Entry 7XYF (electron microscopy, 3.80 A resolution); this record covers chains J and A of the 11 polymer chains in the assembly.

== Chain J ==
Molecule: 146-nt DNA strand
Sequence (146 nucleotides; row label = number of the first residue in the row):
     1 ACAGGATGTA TATATCTGAC ACGTGCCTGG AGACTAGGGA GTAATCCCCT TGGCGGTTAA
    61 AACGCGGGGG ACAGCGCGTA CGTGCGTTTA AGCGGTGCTA GAGCTGTCTA CGACCAATTG
   121 AGCGGCCTCG GCACCGGGAT TCTCCA

== Chain A ==
Molecule: Histone H3
From: Drosophila melanogaster
Reference sequence: P02299 (H3_DROME); residues 38-135 here correspond to UniProt positions 39-136 (UniProt number = residue number + 1)
Amino-acid sequence (98 residues; each row starts with the number of its first residue):
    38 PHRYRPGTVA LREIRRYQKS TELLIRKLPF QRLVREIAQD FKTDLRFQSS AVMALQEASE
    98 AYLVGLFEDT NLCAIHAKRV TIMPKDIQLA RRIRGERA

== Chain J / chain A interface ==
Contacting residue pairs (23; chain J residue first):
  DT7(J) with Tyr-41(A), sugar contact
  DC72(J) with Lys-115(A), salt bridge to the phosphate
  DG82(J) with Pro-43(A), phosphate contact; Gly-44(A), hydrogen bond to the phosphate
  DT83(J) with Arg-40(A), hydrogen bond to the base; Arg-42(A), phosphate contact; Pro-43(A), phosphate contact; Gly-44(A), hydrogen bond to the phosphate; Thr-45(A), hydrogen bond to the phosphate; Val-46(A), hydrogen bond to the phosphate; Ala-47(A), hydrogen bond to the phosphate
  DG84(J) with Arg-40(A), hydrogen bond to the sugar; Tyr-41(A), hydrogen bond to the phosphate; Val-46(A), phosphate contact
  DA91(J) with Arg-63(A), phosphate contact; Leu-65(A), phosphate contact; Pro-66(A), phosphate contact; Arg-69(A), salt bridge to the phosphate
  DG92(J) with Arg-63(A), salt bridge to the phosphate; Lys-64(A), hydrogen bond to the phosphate; Leu-65(A), hydrogen bond to the phosphate
  DA100(J) with Arg-83(A), hydrogen bond to the phosphate
  DG101(J) with Arg-83(A), salt bridge to the phosphate
Also at the interface, not in a pair above, chain J (12 interface residues in all): DG8, DT9, DA10
Also at the interface, not in a pair above, chain A (18 interface residues in all): His-39, Arg-49, Lys-56

== Summary ==
The interface between chain J and chain A involves 12 residues on one side and 18 on the other, with 11
hydrogen bonds and 4 salt bridges. Polar contacts include DT83(J)/Arg-40(A), DG84(J)/Arg-40(A) and
DG82(J)/Gly-44(A).
Here chain J is a 146-nt DNA strand and chain A is Histone H3 (Drosophila melanogaster). Entry 7XYF (Cryo-EM
structure of Fft3-nucleosome complex with Fft3 bound to SHL+2 position of the nucleosome) was determined by
electron microscopy.
